7ADZ - chains 1a and 1b of the 30 polymer chains in the assembly; structure by electron microscopy, 2.50 A resolution.

[Chain 1a (and 1b)]
Molecule: Phage tail protein
Source organism: Algoriphagus machipongonensis
Notes: chain 1b of this document is another copy of the same molecule, construct and numbering; everything in this record applies to it too
Reference sequence: A3HTC1 (A3HTC1_9BACT); numbering as in UniProt (aligned over 1-142)
Amino-acid sequence (142 residues; row label = number of the first residue in the row):
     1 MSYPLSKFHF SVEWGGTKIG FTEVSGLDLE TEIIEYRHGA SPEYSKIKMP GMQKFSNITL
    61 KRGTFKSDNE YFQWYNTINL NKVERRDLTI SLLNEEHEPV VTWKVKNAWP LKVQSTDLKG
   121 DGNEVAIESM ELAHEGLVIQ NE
Unresolved in the structure: 1

[Interface between chain 1a and chain 1b]
Residue-residue contacts (62; chain 1a residue first):
  Met52(1a) - Tyr44(1b)
  Gln53(1a) - Tyr44(1b)  hydrogen bond (backbone-backbone)
  Gln53(1a) - Ser45(1b)
  Phe55(1a) - Ser45(1b)
  Thr64(1a) - Pro4(1b)
  Thr64(1a) - Leu5(1b)  hydrogen bond (backbone-backbone)
  Phe65(1a) - Tyr3(1b)
  Phe65(1a) - Pro4(1b)
  Phe65(1a) - Asn141(1b)  hydrogen bond (backbone-side chain)
  Ser67(1a) - Asn141(1b)  hydrogen bond (backbone-side chain)
  Asp68(1a) - Asn141(1b)  hydrogen bond (backbone-side chain)
  Asn69(1a) - Ile139(1b)  hydrogen bond (side chain-backbone)
  Asn69(1a) - Asn141(1b)
  Phe72(1a) - Ile139(1b)
  Tyr75(1a) - Leu29(1b)  hydrophobic
  Tyr75(1a) - Glu30(1b)  hydrogen bond (side chain-backbone)
  Tyr75(1a) - Thr31(1b)  hydrogen bond
  Ile78(1a) - Thr31(1b)
  Ile78(1a) - Gln53(1b)
  Leu80(1a) - Pro50(1b)
  Asn81(1a) - Met49(1b)
  Asn81(1a) - Pro50(1b)
  Arg85(1a) - Lys48(1b)  hydrogen bond (side chain-backbone)
  Lys106(1a) - Glu43(1b)  salt bridge
  Trp109(1a) - Lys48(1b)
  Trp109(1a) - Met49(1b)
  Trp109(1a) - Pro50(1b)
  Leu111(1a) - Glu30(1b)
  Leu111(1a) - Thr31(1b)  hydrogen bond (backbone-backbone)
  Lys112(1a) - Leu29(1b)
  Lys112(1a) - Glu30(1b)  salt bridge
  Val113(1a) - Asp28(1b)
  Val113(1a) - Leu29(1b)  hydrogen bond (backbone-backbone)
  Gln114(1a) - Asp28(1b)
  Ser115(1a) - Leu27(1b)  hydrogen bond (backbone-backbone)
  Ser115(1a) - Trp103(1b)  hydrogen bond
  Ser115(1a) - Ile139(1b)
  Thr116(1a) - Lys7(1b)
  Asp117(1a) - Lys7(1b)  salt bridge
  Asp117(1a) - Val24(1b)
  Leu118(1a) - Lys7(1b)
  Leu118(1a) - Phe10(1b)  hydrophobic
  Leu118(1a) - Thr22(1b)
  Leu118(1a) - Glu23(1b)
  Leu118(1a) - Val24(1b)  hydrogen bond (backbone-backbone)
  Leu118(1a) - Ile90(1b)  hydrophobic
  Leu118(1a) - Leu92(1b)  hydrophobic
  Lys119(1a) - Lys7(1b)  hydrogen bond (backbone-backbone)
  Lys119(1a) - Phe8(1b)
  Lys119(1a) - Phe10(1b)
  Lys119(1a) - Thr22(1b)
  Gly120(1a) - Phe8(1b)
  Gly120(1a) - Thr22(1b)  hydrogen bond (backbone-backbone)
  Gly122(1a) - Phe8(1b)
  Glu124(1a) - Ser6(1b)
  Glu124(1a) - Lys7(1b)  salt bridge
  Val125(1a) - Leu5(1b)
  Val125(1a) - Lys7(1b)
  Ala126(1a) - Leu5(1b)  hydrogen bond (backbone-backbone)
  His134(1a) - Lys48(1b)  hydrogen bond (backbone-side chain)
  Glu135(1a) - Ile47(1b)
  Glu135(1a) - Lys48(1b)  hydrogen bond (side chain-backbone)
Also at the interface, not in a pair above, chain 1a (37 interface residues in all): Lys66, Lys82, Val83, Asn123, Ala133
Also at the interface, not in a pair above, chain 1b (36 interface residues in all): Ser2, Ile33, Arg37, Lys46, Val100, Val138, Gln140, Glu142

[In short]
Chain 1a and chain 1b form an interface of 37 and 36 residues respectively, with 19 hydrogen bonds and 4 salt
bridges. Polar pairs include Lys106(1a)-Glu43(1b), Lys112(1a)-Glu30(1b) and Asp117(1a)-Lys7(1b).
Chain 1a and chain 1b are both Phage tail protein (Algoriphagus machipongonensis); the structure, Cryo-EM
structure of an extracellular contractile injection system in marine bacterium Algoriphagus machipongonensis,
the cap portion ..., was determined by electron microscopy (same publication as 7AEF, 7AE0 and 7AEB).
